Entry 1QNZ (solution NMR); this record covers chains L and P of the 3 polymer chains in the assembly.

Chain L:
Name: 0.5B antibody (light chain)
From: Mus musculus
Notes: fragment: fv
Reference sequence: P01665 (KV3AD_MOUSE); numbering as in UniProt (aligned over 1-111)
Chain sequence (112 residues; numbered 1 to 112; the number before each row is that of its first residue):
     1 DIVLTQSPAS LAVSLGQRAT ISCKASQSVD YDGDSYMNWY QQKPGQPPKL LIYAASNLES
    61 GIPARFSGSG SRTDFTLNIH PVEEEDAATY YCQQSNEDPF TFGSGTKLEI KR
Differences from the reference sequence: conflict Arg-72 (Gly in P01665); expression tag (112)
Disulfides: Cys-23/Cys-92
Swiss-Prot annotation at these positions:
  - region: Asp-1 to Cys-23 (Framework-1), Lys-24 to Asn-38 (Complementarity-determining-1), Trp-39 to Tyr-53 (Framework-2), Ala-54 to Ser-60 (Complementarity-determining-2), Gly-61 to Cys-92 (Framework-3), Gln-93 to Thr-101 (Complementarity-determining-3), Phe-102 to Lys-111 (Framework-4)

Chain P:
Name: GP120
Notes: fragment: v3 peptide
Reference sequence: Q79416 (Q79416_9HIV1); residues 232-249 here correspond to UniProt positions 9-26 (UniProt number = residue number - 223)
Chain sequence (18 residues; numbered 232 to 249; the number before each row is that of its first residue):
   232 RKSIRIQRGP GRAFVTIG

How chain L and chain P interact:
Contacting residue pairs (7; chain L residue first):
  Tyr-31(L) with Pro-241(P)
  Tyr-36(L) with Pro-241(P); Gly-242(P)
  Ser-95(L) with Pro-241(P); Gly-242(P); Arg-243(P)
  Phe-100(L) with Arg-243(P)
Interface residues without a listed pair, chain L (5 interface residues in all): Asn-96
Interface residues without a listed pair, chain P (4 interface residues in all): Gly-240

Summary:
5 residues of chain L and 4 residues of chain P are in contact.
Here chain L is 0.5B antibody (light chain) (Mus musculus) and chain P is GP120. Entry 1QNZ (NMR structure of
the 0.5b anti-HIV antibody complex with the gp120 V3 peptide) was determined by solution NMR.
